8BHT - chains A and B; structure by electron microscopy, 3.10 A resolution.

# Chain A (and B)
Protein: Broad substrate specificity ATP-binding cassette transporter ABCG2
Source organism: Homo sapiens
Notes: EC 7.6.2.2; chain B of this document is another copy of the same molecule, construct and numbering; everything in this record applies to it too
UniProtKB: Q9UNQ0 (ABCG2_HUMAN); numbering as in UniProt (aligned over 2-655)
Chain sequence (665 residues; row label = number of the first residue in the row; numbers below 1 keep their minus sign (Met-9 is residue -9)):
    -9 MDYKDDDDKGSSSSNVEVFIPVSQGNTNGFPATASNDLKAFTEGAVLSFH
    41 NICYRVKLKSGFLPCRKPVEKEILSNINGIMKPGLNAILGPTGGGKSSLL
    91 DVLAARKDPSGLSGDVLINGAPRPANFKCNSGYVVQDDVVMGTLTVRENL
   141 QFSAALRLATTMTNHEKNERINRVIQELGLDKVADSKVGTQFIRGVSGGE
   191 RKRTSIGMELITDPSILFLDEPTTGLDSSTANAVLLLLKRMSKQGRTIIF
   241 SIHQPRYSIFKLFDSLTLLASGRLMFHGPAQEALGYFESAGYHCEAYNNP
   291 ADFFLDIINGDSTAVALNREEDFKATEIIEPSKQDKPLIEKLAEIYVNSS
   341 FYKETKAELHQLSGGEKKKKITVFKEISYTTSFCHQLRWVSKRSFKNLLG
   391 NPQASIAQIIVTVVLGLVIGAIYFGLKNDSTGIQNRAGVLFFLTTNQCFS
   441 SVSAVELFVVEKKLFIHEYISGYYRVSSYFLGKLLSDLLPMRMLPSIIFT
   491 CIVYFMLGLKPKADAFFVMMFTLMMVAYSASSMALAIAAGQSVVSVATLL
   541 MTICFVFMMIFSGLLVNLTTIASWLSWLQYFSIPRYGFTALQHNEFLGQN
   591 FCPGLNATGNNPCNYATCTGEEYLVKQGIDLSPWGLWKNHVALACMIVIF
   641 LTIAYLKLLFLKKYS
Disordered / not traced: -9 to 33, 47-59, 302-326, 355-368, 655
Sequence notes: initiating methionine (-9); expression tag (-8 to 1)
Curated features (UniProtKB/Swiss-Prot):
  - binding site (ATP): Gly80 to Ser87, Arg184 to Glu190, Glu211, His243
  - site (Not glycosylated): Asn418, Asn557
  - modified residue: Thr362 (Phosphothreonine)
  - glycosylation: Asn596 (N-linked (GlcNAc...) asparagine)
  - natural variant: Val12 (V12M: Found in Jr(a-) blood group phenotype), Gln141 (Q141K: Associated with high serum levels of uric acid and increased risk of gout), Arg147 (R147W: Loss of protein expression), Thr153 (T153M: Decreased protein abundance), Lys360 (deletion: No effect on protein abundance), Phe373 (F373C: Decreased protein abundance), Thr421 (T421A: No effect on protein abundance), Thr434 (T434M: No effect on protein abundance), Ser476 (S476P: No effect on protein abundance), Ser572 (S572R: Decreased protein abundance), Asp620 (D620N: No effect on protein abundance)
  - mutagenesis: Met71 (M71V: Decreased protein abundance. No effect on substrate transmembrane transport), Lys86 (K86M: Decreased protein abundance. Decreased localization to the plasma membrane and retained intracellularly. Loss of ATPase-coupled transmembrane transporter activity), Glu211 (E211Q: Decreased estrone-3 sulfate ATPase-coupled transmembrane transporter activity. Decreased substrate-induced ATP hydrolysis ...), Thr362 (T362A: Loss of phosphorylation by PIM1. Decreased localization to the plasma membrane. Decreased homooligomerization. Loss of function in resistance to drug treatment ...), Arg383 (R383C: Loss of protein expression), Asn418 (N418Q: No effect), Thr435 (T435A: No effect on stability. Increased estrone-3 sulfate ATPase-coupled transmembrane transporter activity. Increased substrate-induced ATP hydrolysis. Increased substrate transport ...), Asn436 (N436A: No effect on stability. Decreased estrone-3 sulfate ATPase-coupled transmembrane transporter activity. Decreased substrate-induced ATP hydrolysis. Decreased substrate transport), Phe439 (F439A: No effect on stability. Decreased estrone-3 sulfate ATPase-coupled transmembrane transporter activity. Decreased substrate-induced ATP hydrolysis. Decreased substrate transport), Arg482 (R482D: Decreases ATPase activity; R482G/N/S/T: Increases ATPase activity; R482K/I/M/Y: No change in ATPase activity; R482T/Y: Decreases transport activity), Val546 (V546A: No effect on stability. No effect on estrone-3 sulfate ATPase-coupled transmembrane transporter activity. No effect on substrate-induced ATP hydrolysis. No effect on substrate transport ...), Met549 (M549A: No effect on stability. No effect on estrone-3 sulfate ATPase-coupled transmembrane transporter activity. No effect on substrate-induced ATP hydrolysis. No effect on substrate transport), 7 further mutagenesis entries in UniProt
Disulfide bonds: Cys592-Cys608
Small-molecule neighbours:
  - ATP (adenosine-5'-triphosphate): Val46, Ile63, Pro81, Thr82, Gly83, Gly84, Gly85, Lys86, Ser87, Ser88, Lys97, Gln126, Asp210, Glu211
  - tariquidar (R1H): Phe432, Thr435, Asn436, Phe439, Leu539, Thr542, Val546, Met549
From the paper describing this entry:
  - binding site for tariquidar: Phe439

# How chain A and chain B interact
Contacting residue pairs - 72 pairs, chain A then chain B:
  Ser218(A) with Asn299(B)
  Ser219(A) with Asp301(B)
  Arg246(A) with Asp296(B), salt bridge
  Tyr247(A) with Glu285(B); Tyr287(B)
  Leu274(A) with Tyr287(B)
  Cys284(A) with Tyr287(B), hydrophobic
  Glu285(A) with Tyr247(B)
  Tyr287(A) with Tyr247(B); Leu274(B); Glu278(B); Cys284(B), hydrophobic; Tyr287(B); Asn288(B); Asn289(B); Pro290(B)
  Asn288(A) with Tyr287(B)
  Asn289(A) with Tyr287(B)
  Pro290(A) with Tyr287(B)
  Asp292(A) with Arg246(B), hydrogen bond (backbone-side chain)
  Asp296(A) with Arg246(B), salt bridge
  Asn299(A) with Ser218(B), hydrogen bond
  Asp301(A) with Asn222(B)
  Val408(A) with Phe547(B), hydrophobic
  Ile412(A) with Val556(B), hydrophobic
  Tyr413(A) with Leu555(B)
  Thr421(A) with Asn557(B), hydrogen bond; Thr560(B)
  Gln424(A) with Gly553(B), hydrogen bond (side chain-backbone); Leu554(B), hydrogen bond (side chain-backbone); Leu555(B); Asn557(B); Gln617(B), hydrogen bond
  Asn425(A) with Leu555(B); Val556(B); Asn557(B)
  Gly428(A) with Leu555(B)
  Phe432(A) with Val546(B), hydrophobic
  Val546(A) with Phe432(B), hydrophobic
  Phe547(A) with Val404(B), hydrophobic; Leu405(B), hydrophobic; Val408(B), hydrophobic
  Ile550(A) with Ile412(B), hydrophobic; Phe432(B), hydrophobic
  Phe551(A) with Ile412(B), hydrophobic
  Gly553(A) with Gln424(B), hydrogen bond (backbone-side chain)
  Leu554(A) with Gln424(B), hydrogen bond (backbone-side chain); Leu555(B), hydrophobic
  Leu555(A) with Tyr413(B), hydrogen bond (backbone-side chain); Gly428(B); Leu554(B), hydrophobic
  Val556(A) with Ile412(B), hydrophobic; Tyr413(B); Asn425(B), hydrogen bond (backbone-side chain)
  Asn557(A) with Thr421(B), hydrogen bond; Gln424(B); Asn425(B)
  Thr560(A) with Thr421(B); Asn425(B)
  Ile561(A) with Ile412(B), hydrophobic
  Leu565(A) with Ala411(B), hydrophobic
  Asn601(A) with Cys603(B), hydrogen bond (backbone-side chain)
  Pro602(A) with Cys603(B)
  Cys603(A) with Asn601(B); Pro602(B), hydrogen bond (side chain-backbone); Cys603(B), disulfide
  Tyr605(A) with Cys592(B), hydrophobic; Pro593(B); Tyr605(B); Ala606(B)
  Ala606(A) with Tyr605(B)
  Gln617(A) with Gln424(B), hydrogen bond
Interface residues without a listed pair, chain A (49 interface residues in all): Asn222, Glu278, Ala286, Leu405, Ile543, Trp564, Pro593, Leu595
Interface residues without a listed pair, chain B (53 interface residues in all): Ser219, Lys251, Ala286, Asp292, Val401, Val429, Phe431, Ile550, Phe551, Leu595, Cys608
Disulfides between the chains: Cys603(A)-Cys603(B)

# Summary
The interface between chain A and chain B involves 49 residues on one side and 53 on the other; the contacts
include 1 disulfide bond, 14 hydrogen bonds and 2 salt bridges. Among the polar pairs are Arg246(A)-Asp296(B),
Asp292(A)-Arg246(B) and Asn299(A)-Ser218(B). Chain A binds ATP and tariquidar. The paper reports a binding
site for tariquidar at Phe439(A).
Both chains are Broad substrate specificity ATP-binding cassette transporter ABCG2 (Homo sapiens). Entry 8BHT
(ABCG2 turnover-1 state with tariquidar bound) was determined by electron microscopy, deposited together with
8BI0.
